Entry 7X9E (X-ray diffraction, 2.60 A resolution); this record covers chains B and E of the 3 polymer chains in the assembly.

== Chain B ==
Protein: 76E1 Fab Light Chain
Organism: Homo sapiens
Notes: antibody fragment or engineered binder
Sequence (216 residues; row label = number of the first residue in the row):
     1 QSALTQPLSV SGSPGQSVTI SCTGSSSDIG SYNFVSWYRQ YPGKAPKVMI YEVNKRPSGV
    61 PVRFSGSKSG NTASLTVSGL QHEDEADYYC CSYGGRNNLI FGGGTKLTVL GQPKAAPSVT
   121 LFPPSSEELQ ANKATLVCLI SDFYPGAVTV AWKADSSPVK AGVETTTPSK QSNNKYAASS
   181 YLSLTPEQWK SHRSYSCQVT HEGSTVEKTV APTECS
Not modelled in the structure: 1-2, 214-216
Disulfides: C22-C90, C138-C197

== Chain E ==
Protein: Spike peptide
UniProtKB: P0DTC2 (SPIKE_SARS2); residue numbers follow UniProt; this construct covers 809-833
Sequence (25 residues; numbered 809 to 833; the number before each row is that of its first residue):
   809 PSKPSKRSFI EDLLFNKVTL ADAGF
Not modelled in the structure: 809-812, 826-833
Swiss-Prot annotation at these positions:
  - site: R815, S816 (Cleavage)

== How chain B and chain E interact ==
Contacting residue pairs (9):
  F34(B) - L822(E)  hydrophobic
  Y93(B) - L822(E)  hydrogen bond (side chain-backbone)
  Y93(B) - F823(E)  hydrophobic
  N97(B) - L822(E)
  N97(B) - F823(E)
  N97(B) - N824(E)  hydrogen bond (side chain-backbone)
  N97(B) - K825(E)  hydrogen bond (side chain-backbone)
  N98(B) - F823(E)
  L99(B) - F823(E)  hydrophobic
Interface residues without a listed pair, chain E (5 interface residues in all): I818

== Overview ==
Chain B and chain E each contribute 5 residues to their interface; the contacts include 3 hydrogen bonds.
Among the polar pairs are Y93(B)-L822(E), N97(B)-N824(E) and N97(B)-K825(E).
Chain B is 76E1 Fab Light Chain (Homo sapiens) and chain E is Spike peptide; the structure, Crystal structure
of the 76E1 Fab in complex with a SARS-CoV-2 spike peptide, was determined by X-ray diffraction.
